PDB entry 7O0P | X-ray diffraction, 2.70 A resolution | chains A and B

# Chain A
Name: N6-adenosine-methyltransferase catalytic subunit
Source organism: Homo sapiens
Notes: EC 2.1.1.348
UniProt: Q86U44 (MTA70_HUMAN); residue numbers follow UniProt; this construct covers 354-580
Chain sequence (246 residues; row label = number of the first residue in the row):
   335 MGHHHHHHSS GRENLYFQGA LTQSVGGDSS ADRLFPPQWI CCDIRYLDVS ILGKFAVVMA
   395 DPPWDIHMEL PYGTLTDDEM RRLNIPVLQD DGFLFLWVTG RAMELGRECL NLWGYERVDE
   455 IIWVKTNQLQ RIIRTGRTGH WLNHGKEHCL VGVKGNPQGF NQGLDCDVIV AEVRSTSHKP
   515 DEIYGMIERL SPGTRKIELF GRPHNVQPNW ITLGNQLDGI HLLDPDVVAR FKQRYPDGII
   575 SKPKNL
Disordered / not traced: 335-367, 468-472, 575-580
Sequence notes: initiating methionine (335); expression tag (336-353)
Curated features (UniProtKB/Swiss-Prot):
  - region: Pro-396 to Thr-410 (Gate loop 1), Glu-450 to Glu-454 (Interaction with METTL14), Gln-462 to Gly-479 (Interphase loop), Gln-464 to Lys-480 (Interaction with METTL14), Arg-465 to His-478 (Positively charged region required for RNA-binding), Val-507 to Asp-515 (Gate loop 2)
  - binding site (S-adenosyl-L-methionine): Asp-377, Ile-378, Asp-395, Lys-513, Arg-536 to Asn-539, Asn-549, Gln-550
  - site (Interaction with METTL14): Glu-438, Arg-441
  - natural variant: Tyr-406 (Y406C: Found in patients with large intestine cancer; uncertain significance)
  - mutagenesis: Asp-377 (D377A: Abolishes methyltransferase activity), Asp-395 to Trp-398 (Loss of function. Abolishes ability to regulate primary miRNA processing. Does not affect ability to promote mRNA translation. Abolishes formation of m6A at DNA damage sites), Asp-395 (D395A: Abolishes methyltransferase activity), Tyr-406 (Y406A: Strong reduction in methyltransferase activity), Gln-462 to Gly-479 (Impaired RNA-binding and methyltransferase activities), Trp-475 (W475A: Decreased methyltransferase activity), Asn-477 (N477A: Decreased methyltransferase activity), Glu-532 (E532A: Abolishes methyltransferase activity), Arg-536 (R536A: Slight reduction in methyltransferase activity), His-538 (H538A: Slight reduction in methyltransferase activity), Asn-539 (N539A: Abolishes methyltransferase activity), Asn-549 (N549A: Slight reduction in methyltransferase activity. Strong reduction in methyltransferase activity; when associated with A-550), 1 further mutagenesis entry in UniProt
Ligand contacts: UXZ (4-[4-[(4,4-dimethylpiperidin-1-yl)methyl]phenyl]-9-[6-(methylamino)pyrimidin-4-yl]-1,4,9-triazaspiro[5.5]undecan-2-one): Cys-376, Asp-377, Ile-378, Arg-379, Asp-395, Pro-396, Pro-397, Tyr-406, Gly-407, Leu-409, Trp-431, Trp-457, Glu-481, Ser-511, His-512, Lys-513, Phe-534, Gly-535, Arg-536, Gly-548, Asn-549, Gln-550

# Chain B
Name: N6-adenosine-methyltransferase non-catalytic subunit
Source organism: Homo sapiens
UniProt: Q9HCE5 (MET14_HUMAN); residues 107-395 here = UniProt positions 107-395
Chain sequence (290 residues; numbered 106 to 395; the number before each row is that of its first residue):
   106 MLKGTQSLNP HNDYCQHFVD TGHRPQNFIR DVGLADRFEE YPKLRELIRL KDELIAKSNT
   166 PPMYLQADIE AFDIRELTPK FDVILLEPPL EEYYRETGIT ANEKCWTWDD IMKLEIDEIA
   226 APRSFIFLWC GSGEGLDLGR VCLRKWGYRR CEDICWIKTN KNNPGKTKTL DPKAVFQRTK
   286 EHCLMGIKGT VKRSTDGDFI HANVDIDLII TEEPEIGNIE KPVEIFHIIE HFCLGRRRLH
   346 LFGRDSTIRP GWLTVGPTLT NSNYNAETYA SYFSAPNSYL TGCTEEIERL
Disordered / not traced: 106-118, 138-150, 203-208, 270-271, 296-308, 394-395
Sequence notes: initiating methionine (106)
Curated features (UniProtKB/Swiss-Prot):
  - region: Arg-135, Asp-136 (Interaction with METTL3), Ser-237, Gly-238 (Interaction with METTL3), Arg-245 to Arg-254 (Positively charged region required for RNA-binding), Arg-255 to Asp-258 (Interaction with METTL3), Lys-278 to His-287 (Interaction with METTL3), Lys-297, Arg-298 (Positively charged region required for RNA-binding), Asn-308 to Asp-312 (Interaction with METTL3)
  - site (Interaction with METTL3): Tyr-146, Asp-242, Arg-245, Arg-298
  - mutagenesis: Asp-173 (D173A: Little or no effect on S-adenosyl-L-methionine-binding or methyltransferase activity; when associated with A-192), Glu-192 (E192A: Little or no effect on methyltransferase activity. Little or no effect on S-adenosyl-L-methionine-binding or methyltransferase activity; when associated with A-173), Tyr-198 (Y198A: Does not affect methyltransferase activity of the heterodimer complex formed with METTL3), Arg-245 (R245E: Reduced RNA-binding. Reduced RNA-binding; when associated with E-255), Arg-254 to Arg-255 (Strongly reduced methyltransferase activity of the heterodimer complex formed with METTL3), Arg-255 (R255E: Reduced RNA-binding; when associated with E-245), Lys-297 to Arg-298 (Reduced RNA-binding), Arg-298 (R298P: Strongly decreased methyltransferase activity of the heterodimer complex formed with METTL3, probably due to reduced RNA-binding), Asp-312 (D312A: Decreased methyltransferase activity of the heterodimer complex formed with METTL3), Cys-338 (C338A: Does not affect methyltransferase activity of the heterodimer complex formed with METTL3), Pro-362 to Thr-363 (Little or no effect on methyltransferase activity of the heterodimer complex formed with METTL3)
Cystine bridges: Cys-338/Cys-388

# How chain A and chain B interact
Residue-residue contacts - 93 pairs, chain A then chain B:
  Phe-427(A) / Val-280(B)  hydrophobic
  Phe-429(A) / Phe-281(B)  hydrophobic
  Gly-434(A) / Arg-255(B)  hydrogen bond (backbone-side chain)
  Met-437(A) / Arg-245(B)
  Met-437(A) / Arg-255(B)
  Glu-438(A) / Arg-245(B)  salt bridge
  Glu-438(A) / Arg-249(B)
  Glu-438(A) / Arg-255(B)  salt bridge
  Arg-441(A) / Leu-241(B)
  Arg-441(A) / Asp-242(B)  salt bridge
  Arg-441(A) / Arg-245(B)
  Glu-450(A) / Lys-278(B)  salt bridge
  Arg-451(A) / Gly-238(B)  hydrogen bond (side chain-backbone)
  Arg-451(A) / Leu-241(B)
  Arg-451(A) / Asp-242(B)  salt bridge
  Val-452(A) / Lys-278(B)
  Val-452(A) / Val-280(B)  hydrophobic
  Val-452(A) / Arg-283(B)  hydrogen bond (backbone-side chain)
  Asp-453(A) / Ala-279(B)
  Asp-453(A) / Val-280(B)  hydrogen bond (side chain-backbone)
  Asp-453(A) / Phe-281(B)  hydrogen bond (side chain-backbone)
  Asp-453(A) / Arg-283(B)  salt bridge
  Glu-454(A) / Leu-241(B)
  Glu-454(A) / Lys-285(B)  hydrogen bond (backbone-side chain)
  Glu-454(A) / His-287(B)
  Ile-455(A) / Phe-281(B)  hydrophobic
  Ile-456(A) / Cys-260(B)  hydrophobic
  Ile-456(A) / Ile-262(B)  hydrophobic
  Ile-456(A) / Lys-285(B)
  Val-458(A) / Ile-262(B)  hydrophobic
  Val-458(A) / Leu-313(B)  hydrophobic
  Gln-464(A) / Phe-133(B)
  Gln-464(A) / Ile-134(B)
  Gln-464(A) / Arg-135(B)  hydrogen bond (backbone-backbone)
  Arg-465(A) / Arg-135(B)
  Ile-466(A) / Ile-134(B)  hydrophobic
  Ile-466(A) / Ile-315(B)  hydrophobic
  Gly-473(A) / Glu-257(B)
  His-474(A) / Glu-257(B)
  Trp-475(A) / Cys-256(B)  hydrogen bond
  Trp-475(A) / Glu-257(B)  hydrogen bond (backbone-side chain)
  Trp-475(A) / Ile-292(B)  hydrophobic
  Trp-475(A) / Phe-337(B)
  Leu-476(A) / Glu-257(B)  hydrogen bond (backbone-side chain)
  Leu-476(A) / Ile-259(B)  hydrophobic
  Leu-476(A) / Asp-310(B)
  Leu-476(A) / Ile-311(B)
  Leu-476(A) / Asp-312(B)
  Leu-476(A) / Phe-337(B)  hydrophobic
  Asn-477(A) / Asp-310(B)  hydrogen bond (backbone-backbone)
  Asn-477(A) / Ile-311(B)
  Asn-477(A) / Asp-312(B)  hydrogen bond (backbone-backbone)
  His-478(A) / Glu-257(B)  salt bridge
  His-478(A) / Ile-311(B)
  His-478(A) / Asp-312(B)
  Gly-479(A) / Ile-311(B)
  Gly-479(A) / Asp-312(B)  hydrogen bond (backbone-side chain)
  Gly-479(A) / Leu-313(B)
  Lys-480(A) / Asp-258(B)  hydrogen bond (side chain-backbone)
  Lys-480(A) / Cys-260(B)
  Lys-480(A) / Asp-312(B)  salt bridge
  Lys-480(A) / Leu-313(B)
  His-482(A) / Asp-258(B)  salt bridge
  His-482(A) / His-287(B)
  Gln-496(A) / Ala-279(B)
  Gln-496(A) / Val-280(B)
  Gly-497(A) / Val-280(B)  hydrogen bond (backbone-backbone)
  Leu-498(A) / Phe-123(B)
  Asp-499(A) / Cys-120(B)
  Asp-499(A) / Phe-123(B)
  Asp-499(A) / Phe-281(B)
  Asp-499(A) / Gln-282(B)  hydrogen bond (backbone-backbone)
  Cys-500(A) / Phe-123(B)
  Cys-500(A) / Pro-130(B)
  Cys-500(A) / Gln-282(B)
  Cys-500(A) / Thr-284(B)
  Asp-501(A) / Phe-281(B)
  Asp-501(A) / Gln-282(B)  hydrogen bond (backbone-backbone)
  Asp-501(A) / Arg-283(B)
  Asp-501(A) / Thr-284(B)  hydrogen bond
  Asp-501(A) / Lys-285(B)  salt bridge
  Val-502(A) / Pro-130(B)
  Val-502(A) / Gln-131(B)
  Val-502(A) / Thr-284(B)
  Ile-503(A) / Cys-120(B)  hydrophobic
  Val-504(A) / Tyr-119(B)
  Val-504(A) / Pro-130(B)  hydrophobic
  Val-504(A) / Gln-131(B)
  Met-520(A) / Cys-120(B)  hydrophobic
  Met-520(A) / Phe-281(B)  hydrophobic
  Arg-523(A) / Cys-120(B)
  Arg-523(A) / Gln-121(B)
  Leu-524(A) / Val-280(B)  hydrophobic
Interface residues without a listed pair, chain A (41 interface residues in all): Arg-435, Val-485, Glu-516
Interface residues without a listed pair, chain B (44 interface residues in all): Val-124, Arg-129, Phe-230, Glu-239, Met-290, Val-309, Ile-333

# Overview
41 residues of chain A face 44 of chain B across their interface; the contacts include 18 hydrogen bonds and
10 salt bridges. Among the polar pairs are Glu-438(A)/Arg-245(B), Glu-438(A)/Arg-255(B) and
Arg-441(A)/Asp-242(B). Bound to chain A: compound UXZ.
Here chain A is N6-adenosine-methyltransferase catalytic subunit and chain B is N6-adenosine-methyltransferase
non-catalytic subunit, both from Homo sapiens. Entry 7O0P (Crystal structure of the human METTL3-METTL14
complex bound to Compound 10 (ADO_AD_022)) was determined by X-ray diffraction.
